Entry 7RBE (X-ray diffraction, 1.89 A resolution); this record covers chains A and T of the 4 polymer chains in the assembly.

[Chain A]
Molecule: DNA polymerase beta
From: Homo sapiens
Notes: EC 2.7.7.7, 4.2.99.-
UniProtKB: P06746 (DPOLB_HUMAN); numbering as in UniProt (aligned over 1-335)
Chain sequence (341 residues; each row starts with the number of its first residue):
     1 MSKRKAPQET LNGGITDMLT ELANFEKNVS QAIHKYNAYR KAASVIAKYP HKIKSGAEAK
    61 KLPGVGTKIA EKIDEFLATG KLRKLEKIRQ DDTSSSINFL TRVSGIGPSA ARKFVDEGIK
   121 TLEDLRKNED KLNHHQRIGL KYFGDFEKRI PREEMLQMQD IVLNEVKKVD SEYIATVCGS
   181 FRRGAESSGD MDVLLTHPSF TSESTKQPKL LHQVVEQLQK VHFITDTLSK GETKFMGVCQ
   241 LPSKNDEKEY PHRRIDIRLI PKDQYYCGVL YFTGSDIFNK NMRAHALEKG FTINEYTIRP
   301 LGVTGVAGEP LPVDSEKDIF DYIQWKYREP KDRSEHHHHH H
Not modelled in the structure: 1-9, 203-208, 244-247, 335-341
Sequence notes: expression tag (336-341)
Curated features (UniProtKB/Swiss-Prot):
  - region: Arg183 to Asp192 (DNA-binding)
  - active site: Lys72 (Nucleophile)
  - binding site (K(+)): Lys60, Leu62, Val65, Thr101, Val103, Ile106
  - binding site (Na(+)): Lys60, Leu62, Val65, Thr101, Val103, Ile106
  - binding site (dATP): Arg149, Ser180, Arg183, Gly189, Asp190
  - binding site (dCTP): Arg149, Ser180, Arg183, Gly189, Asp190
  - binding site (dGTP): Arg149, Ser180, Arg183, Gly189, Asp190, Asp192
  - binding site (dTTP): Arg149, Ser180, Arg183, Gly189, Asp190
  - binding site (Mg(2+)): Asp190, Asp192, Asp256
  - modified residue: Lys72 (N6-acetyllysine), Arg83 (Omega-N-methylarginine), Arg152 (Omega-N-methylarginine)
  - cross-link (Glycyl lysine isopeptide (Lys-Gly)): Lys41 (interchain with G-Cter in ubiquitin), Lys61 (interchain with G-Cter in ubiquitin), Lys81 (interchain with G-Cter in ubiquitin)
  - natural variant: Leu22 (L22P: Found in a gastric cancer sample; uncertain significance), Tyr39 (Y39C: Found in a gastric cancer sample; uncertain significance), Gly118 (G118V: Decreased DNA-directed DNA polymerase activity), Arg137 (R137Q: Decreased function in base-excision repair), Arg149 (R149I: Decreased DNA-directed DNA polymerase activity), Asp160 (D160N: Found in a gastric cancer sample; uncertain significance), Cys239 (C239R: Found in a gastric cancer sample; uncertain significance), Lys289 (K289M: Found in a colon cancer sample; uncertain significance), Asn294 (N294D: Found in a gastric cancer sample; uncertain significance), Glu295 (E295K: Found in a gastric cancer sample; uncertain significance)
  - mutagenesis: Phe25 (F25W: No effect on 5'-dRP lyase activity. Decreased ssDNA binding), His34 (H34G: Decreased 5'-dRP lyase activity. Decreased ssDNA binding), Lys35 (K35A: Decreased 5'-dRP lyase activity. Decreased ssDNA binding. Loss of 5'-dRP lyase activity; when associated with A-68 and A-72. Decreased ssDNA binding; when associated with A-68 and A-72 ...), Tyr39 (Y39F: No effect on 5'-dRP lyase activity; Y39Q: Abolishes DNA polymerase and 5'-dRP lyase activity), Lys41 (K41R: Abolishes ubiquitination; when associated with R-61 and R-81), Lys60 (K60A: Decreased 5'-dRP lyase activity. Decreased ssDNA binding), Lys61 (K61R: Abolishes ubiquitination; when associated with R-41 and R-81), Lys68 (K68A: No effect on 5'-dRP lyase activity. Decreased ssDNA binding. Loss of 5'-dRP lyase activity; when associated with A-35 and A-72. Decreased ssDNA binding; when associated with A-35 and A-72 ...), Glu71 (E71Q: No effect on 5'-dRP lyase activity. No effect on structure shown by circular dichroism. No effect on ssDNA binding), Lys72 (K72A: Severely reduced 5'-dRP lyase activity. Does not affect ssDNA binding. Loss of 5'-dRP lyase activity; when associated with A-35 and A-68. Decreased ssDNA binding ...), Glu75 (E75A: Slightly decreased 5'-dRP lyase activity. Decreased ssDNA binding. No effect on structure shown by circular dichroism), Lys81 (K81R: Abolishes ubiquitination; when associated with R-41 and R-61), 5 further mutagenesis entries in UniProt
Covalently attached groups: 2-deoxy-3,5-di-O-phosphono-D-erythro-pentitol (QPJ) linked to Lys72
Ion coordination: Na+ site 1: Asn28, Pro108; Na+ site 2: Lys60, Leu62, Val65 (shared with 1 residue of chain D); Na+ site 3: Thr101, Val103, Ile106 (shared with 1 residue of chain P); Na+ site 4 near Glu154 (its only coordinating residue here)
Small-molecule neighbours: QPJ (2-deoxy-3,5-di-O-phosphono-D-erythro-pentitol): Glu26, Lys35, Tyr39, Lys68, Lys84
From the paper describing this entry:
  - binding site for QPJ: Lys72, Lys84
  - catalytic residues: Lys72
  - conformationally variable residues (side-chain flip): Lys84
  - catalytic residues: Glu71 (proposed by the authors, not directly observed)
  - contacts within the chain: Tyr39-Lys72

[Chain T]
Molecule: 16-nt DNA strand
Sequence (16 nucleotides; numbered 1 to 16; the number before each row is that of its first residue):
     1 CCGACGGCGC ATCAGC

[Interface between chain A and chain T]
Pairs across the interface (15):
  His34(A) - DC5(T)  stacking on the base
  Asn133(A) - DT12(T)  phosphate contact
  His134(A) - DT12(T)  phosphate contact
  Ser229(A) - DC10(T)  phosphate contact
  Ser229(A) - DA11(T)  phosphate contact
  Lys230(A) - DC10(T)  hydrogen bond to the phosphate
  Lys230(A) - DA11(T)  hydrogen bond to the phosphate
  Gly231(A) - DC10(T)  hydrogen bond to the phosphate
  Glu232(A) - DC10(T)  hydrogen bond to the phosphate
  Thr233(A) - DG9(T)  hydrogen bond to the phosphate
  Thr233(A) - DC10(T)  hydrogen bond to the phosphate
  Lys234(A) - DG9(T)  hydrogen bond to the base
  Lys234(A) - DC10(T)  hydrogen bond to the phosphate
  Tyr271(A) - DG6(T)  hydrogen bond to the base
  Tyr296(A) - DC8(T)  sugar contact
Other interface residues (no listed pair), chain A (12 interface residues in all): Leu228

[Overview]
The interface between chain A and chain T involves 12 residues on one side and 7 on the other, with 9 hydrogen
bonds and 1 aromatic stacking contact. Polar contacts include Lys234(A)-DG9(T), Tyr271(A)-DG6(T) and
Lys230(A)-DC10(T). The paper reports catalytic residues Lys72(A) and Glu71(A); a binding site for QPJ at
Lys72(A) and Lys84(A).
Here chain A is DNA polymerase beta (Homo sapiens) and chain T is a 16-nt DNA strand. Entry 7RBE (Human DNA
polymerase beta crosslinked binary complex - A) was determined by X-ray diffraction (same publication as 7RBF,
7RBG, 7RBH, 7RBI, 7RBJ, 7RBK and 4 further entries).
